PDB entry 7MRL | X-ray diffraction, 3.15 A resolution | chains A and B of the 3 polymer chains in the assembly

== Chain A ==
Molecule: tRNA Lys3
Sequence (75 nucleotides; numbered 1 to 75; the number before each row is that of its first residue):
     1 ACCCGGAUAG CUCAGUCGGU AGAGCAUCAG ACAGGAAACU GUCUGAGGGU CCAGGGUUCA
    61 AGUCCCUGUU CGGGU
Ion coordination: Mg2+ near U12 (its only coordinating residue here)

== Chain B ==
Protein: HIV-1 matrix domain
Organism: Human immunodeficiency virus 1
UniProt: C1JB69 (C1JB69_9HIV1); residues 2-109 here = UniProt positions 2-109
Chain sequence (108 residues; row label = number of the first residue in the row):
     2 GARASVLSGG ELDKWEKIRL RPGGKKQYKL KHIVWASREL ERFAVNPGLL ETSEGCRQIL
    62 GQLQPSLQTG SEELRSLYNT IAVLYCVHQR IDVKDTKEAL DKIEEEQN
Unresolved in the structure: 2-6, 108-109
Reported in the primary citation:
  - mutagenesis - L21A, R22A (96-fold), K26A (5- and 4-fold), K27A (186-fold), K30A (4-fold), W36F (166-fold), R76A (17-fold), S77A (4-fold): decreased binding to tRNA Lys3 (chain A)
  - mutagenesis - K32A, W36A, S77L: abolished binding to tRNA Lys3 (chain A)
  - binding site for tRNA Lys3 (chain A): Arg-22, Lys-27, Lys-32, His-33, Trp-36, Glu-73, Glu-74, Arg-76, Ser-77
  - mutagenesis - E73A: increased binding to tRNA Lys3 (chain A)
  - mutagenesis - K18A (less than 2-fold), R20A (less than 2-fold): unchanged binding to tRNA Lys3 (chain A)
  - mutagenesis - L21A, R22A, K27A, R76A: decreased binding to tRNA
  - mutagenesis - K32A, W36A: abolished binding to tRNA

== Chain A / chain B interface ==
Contacting residue pairs - 16 pairs, chain A then chain B:
  G19(A) / Glu-73(B)  hydrogen bond to the sugar
  G19(A) / Arg-76(B)  hydrogen bond to the sugar
  G19(A) / Ser-77(B)  base contact
  U20(A) / Arg-22(B)  hydrogen bond to the sugar
  U20(A) / Pro-23(B)  base contact
  U57(A) / Lys-27(B)  base contact
  U58(A) / Lys-27(B)  hydrogen bond to the base
  U58(A) / Lys-32(B)  base contact
  C59(A) / His-33(B)  hydrogen bond to the phosphate
  C59(A) / Trp-36(B)  sugar contact
  C59(A) / Glu-74(B)  base contact
  C59(A) / Ser-77(B)  hydrogen bond to the base
  A60(A) / Arg-22(B)  sugar contact
  A60(A) / Lys-32(B)  salt bridge to the phosphate
  A60(A) / His-33(B)  salt bridge to the phosphate
  A61(A) / Lys-27(B)  salt bridge to the phosphate
Other interface residues (no listed pair), chain B (11 interface residues in all): Leu-21

== In short ==
7 residues of chain A face 11 of chain B across their interface; the contacts include 6 hydrogen bonds and 3
salt bridges. Polar pairs include U58(A)/Lys-27(B), C59(A)/Ser-77(B) and G19(A)/Glu-73(B). From the paper: a
binding site for tRNA Lys3 (chain A) at Arg-22(B), Lys-27(B) and Lys-32(B) among others; L21A, R22A and K26A
of chain B, among others, reduce binding to tRNA Lys3 (chain A); 14 substitutions were tested in all.
Chain A is tRNA Lys3 and chain B is HIV-1 matrix domain (Human immunodeficiency virus 1); the structure,
Structure of HIV-1 matrix domain bound to human tRNALys3, was determined by X-ray diffraction.
